Entry 4L2F (X-ray diffraction, 2.05 A resolution); this record covers chains A and C.

# Chain A
Name: Tankyrase-2
Source organism: Homo sapiens
Notes: EC 2.4.2.30; fragment: C-terminal fragment
UniProtKB: Q9H2K2 (TNKS2_HUMAN); residue numbers follow UniProt; this construct covers 946-1113
Amino-acid sequence (191 residues; each row starts with the number of its first residue):
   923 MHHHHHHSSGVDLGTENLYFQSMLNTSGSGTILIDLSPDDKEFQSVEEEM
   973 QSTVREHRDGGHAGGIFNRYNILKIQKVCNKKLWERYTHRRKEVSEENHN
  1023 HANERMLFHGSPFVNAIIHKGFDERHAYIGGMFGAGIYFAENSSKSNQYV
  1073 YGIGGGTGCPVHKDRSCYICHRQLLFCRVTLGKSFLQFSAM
Not modelled in the structure: 923-951, 1113
Sequence notes: expression tag (923-945)
Swiss-Prot annotation at these positions:
  - binding site (Zn(2+)): C1081, H1084, C1089, C1092
  - mutagenesis: M1054 (M1054V: Loss of activity)
Bound ions: Zn2+: C1081, H1084, C1089, C1092
Ligand contacts: 6-chloro-2-phenyl-4H-chromen-4-one (1V3): F1030, H1031, G1032, S1033, P1034, H1048, A1049, Y1050, Y1060, F1061, A1062, K1067, S1068, Y1071, I1075

# Chain C
Name: Tankyrase-2
Source organism: Homo sapiens
Notes: EC 2.4.2.30; fragment: C-terminal fragment
UniProtKB: Q9H2K2 (TNKS2_HUMAN); residue numbers follow UniProt; this construct covers 1114-1162
Amino-acid sequence (49 residues; row label = number of the first residue in the row):
  1114 KMAHSPPGHHSVTGRPSVNGLALAEYVIYRGEQAYPEYLITYQIMRPEG
Not modelled in the structure: 1114, 1162

# Interface between chain A and chain C
Residue-residue contacts - 149 pairs, chain A then chain C:
  E964(A) - Y1151(C)  hydrogen bond
  V968(A) - Y1151(C)
  V968(A) - I1153(C)  hydrophobic
  M972(A) - I1153(C)  hydrophobic
  M972(A) - Y1155(C)  hydrophobic
  R977(A) - N1132(C)
  R977(A) - L1134(C)
  R977(A) - A1135(C)
  R980(A) - V1131(C)
  R980(A) - N1132(C)
  I988(A) - M1158(C)
  I988(A) - P1160(C)
  F989(A) - I1157(C)  hydrophobic
  F989(A) - M1158(C)
  N990(A) - P1160(C)
  R991(A) - M1158(C)  hydrogen bond (backbone-backbone)
  Y992(A) - Y1155(C)  hydrophobic
  Y992(A) - Q1156(C)
  Y992(A) - M1158(C)
  N993(A) - Y1155(C)
  N993(A) - Q1156(C)  hydrogen bond (backbone-backbone)
  N993(A) - M1158(C)
  I994(A) - T1154(C)
  I994(A) - Y1155(C)  hydrophobic
  L995(A) - T1154(C)  hydrogen bond (backbone-backbone)
  K996(A) - L1152(C)
  K996(A) - I1153(C)
  K996(A) - T1154(C)  hydrogen bond (backbone-backbone)
  I997(A) - L1152(C)
  Q998(A) - Y1151(C)
  Q998(A) - L1152(C)  hydrogen bond (backbone-backbone)
  K999(A) - E1150(C)
  K999(A) - Y1151(C)
  V1000(A) - Y1148(C)  hydrogen bond (backbone-side chain)
  V1000(A) - P1149(C)
  V1000(A) - E1150(C)  hydrogen bond (backbone-backbone)
  C1001(A) - Y1148(C)
  N1002(A) - Y1148(C)  hydrogen bond (backbone-side chain)
  L1005(A) - Y1148(C)
  W1006(A) - Y1148(C)
  W1006(A) - E1150(C)
  R1008(A) - E1145(C)
  Y1009(A) - E1145(C)
  Y1009(A) - Q1146(C)
  Y1009(A) - A1147(C)
  Y1009(A) - Y1148(C)  hydrophobic
  R1012(A) - R1143(C)
  R1012(A) - E1145(C)
  R1012(A) - Q1146(C)  hydrogen bond
  V1016(A) - H1123(C)
  E1019(A) - H1123(C)  salt bridge
  R1027(A) - Y1139(C)  hydrogen bond
  L1029(A) - Y1139(C)  hydrophobic
  F1044(A) - G1144(C)
  F1044(A) - A1147(C)  hydrophobic
  E1046(A) - M1115(C)
  A1049(A) - M1115(C)  hydrophobic
  F1055(A) - G1127(C)
  F1055(A) - V1140(C)  hydrophobic
  F1055(A) - Y1142(C)  hydrogen bond (backbone-side chain)
  A1057(A) - M1115(C)
  A1057(A) - A1116(C)  hydrogen bond (backbone-backbone)
  A1057(A) - Y1142(C)
  G1058(A) - M1115(C)
  G1058(A) - V1140(C)
  G1058(A) - I1141(C)
  G1058(A) - Y1142(C)
  I1059(A) - M1115(C)  hydrophobic
  I1059(A) - Y1139(C)
  I1059(A) - V1140(C)
  I1059(A) - I1141(C)  hydrogen bond (backbone-backbone)
  I1059(A) - G1144(C)
  Y1060(A) - Y1139(C)
  Y1060(A) - V1140(C)  hydrophobic
  F1061(A) - E1138(C)
  F1061(A) - Y1139(C)  hydrogen bond (backbone-backbone)
  F1061(A) - I1141(C)  hydrophobic
  F1061(A) - A1147(C)  hydrophobic
  E1063(A) - L1136(C)
  E1063(A) - A1137(C)  hydrogen bond (backbone-backbone)
  E1063(A) - Y1139(C)  hydrogen bond
  N1064(A) - A1135(C)
  N1064(A) - L1136(C)  hydrogen bond (side chain-backbone)
  K1067(A) - E1138(C)
  N1069(A) - Y1155(C)  hydrogen bond
  N1069(A) - I1157(C)
  V1072(A) - Y1155(C)
  S1088(A) - I1157(C)
  C1089(A) - I1157(C)
  Y1090(A) - Q1156(C)
  Y1090(A) - I1157(C)
  Y1090(A) - M1158(C)
  Y1090(A) - R1159(C)
  I1091(A) - Q1156(C)  hydrogen bond (backbone-side chain)
  C1092(A) - Q1156(C)
  H1093(A) - Y1155(C)
  H1093(A) - Q1156(C)
  R1094(A) - I1153(C)
  R1094(A) - T1154(C)
  R1094(A) - Y1155(C)  hydrogen bond (backbone-backbone)
  R1094(A) - I1157(C)
  Q1095(A) - L1152(C)
  Q1095(A) - I1153(C)
  Q1095(A) - T1154(C)  hydrogen bond
  Q1095(A) - Y1155(C)
  L1096(A) - Y1151(C)
  L1096(A) - L1152(C)
  L1096(A) - I1153(C)  hydrogen bond (backbone-backbone)
  L1096(A) - Y1155(C)
  L1097(A) - Y1151(C)
  L1097(A) - L1152(C)  hydrophobic
  F1098(A) - E1150(C)  hydrogen bond (backbone-backbone)
  F1098(A) - Y1151(C)  hydrogen bond (backbone-backbone)
  C1099(A) - Y1148(C)
  C1099(A) - P1149(C)  hydrophobic
  R1100(A) - A1147(C)
  R1100(A) - Y1148(C)  hydrogen bond (backbone-backbone)
  R1100(A) - E1150(C)  salt bridge
  V1101(A) - I1141(C)  hydrophobic
  V1101(A) - Q1146(C)
  T1102(A) - I1141(C)
  T1102(A) - Q1146(C)  hydrogen bond (backbone-backbone)
  L1103(A) - H1123(C)
  L1103(A) - S1124(C)  hydrogen bond (backbone-side chain)
  L1103(A) - Y1139(C)  hydrophobic
  G1104(A) - H1123(C)
  K1105(A) - G1121(C)
  K1105(A) - H1122(C)
  K1105(A) - H1123(C)  hydrogen bond (backbone-backbone)
  K1105(A) - S1124(C)
  S1106(A) - H1122(C)
  S1106(A) - S1124(C)  hydrogen bond
  S1106(A) - V1125(C)
  S1106(A) - T1126(C)  hydrogen bond
  F1107(A) - P1119(C)  hydrophobic
  F1107(A) - H1122(C)
  F1107(A) - S1124(C)  hydrogen bond (backbone-backbone)
  F1107(A) - V1125(C)
  F1107(A) - T1126(C)  hydrogen bond (backbone-backbone)
  L1108(A) - T1126(C)
  Q1109(A) - T1126(C)  hydrogen bond (backbone-backbone)
  Q1109(A) - G1127(C)
  Q1109(A) - R1128(C)  hydrogen bond (backbone-backbone)
  F1110(A) - R1128(C)
  S1111(A) - R1128(C)  hydrogen bond (backbone-backbone)
  S1111(A) - P1129(C)
  S1111(A) - S1130(C)  hydrogen bond (backbone-backbone)
  A1112(A) - S1130(C)
  A1112(A) - V1131(C)  hydrophobic
Interface residues without a listed pair, chain A (79 interface residues in all): L955, L958, T975, G986, G987, M1028, F1030, I1039, I1040, D1045, A1062

# In short
Chain A and chain C form an interface of 79 and 42 residues respectively, with 37 hydrogen bonds and 2 salt
bridges. Among the polar pairs are E1019(A)-H1123(C), R1100(A)-E1150(C) and E964(A)-Y1151(C). Bound to chain
A: 6-chloro-2-phenyl-4H-chromen-4-one.
Chain A is Tankyrase-2 and chain C is Tankyrase-2, both from Homo sapiens; the structure, Tankyrase 2 in
complex with 6-chloro flavone, was determined by X-ray diffraction together with 4KZL, 4KZQ, 4KZU, 4L09, 4L0B,
4L0I and 10 further entries from the same study.
